Entry 5QZA (X-ray diffraction, 1.51 A resolution); this record covers chains A and B.

== Chain A ==
Name: Pre-mRNA-splicing factor 8
From: Saccharomyces cerevisiae (strain ATCC 204508 / S288c)
Notes: fragment: yPrp8 RNaseH
Reference sequence: P33334 (PRP8_YEAST); residue numbers follow UniProt; this construct covers 1836-2090
Chain sequence (258 residues; each row starts with the number of its first residue):
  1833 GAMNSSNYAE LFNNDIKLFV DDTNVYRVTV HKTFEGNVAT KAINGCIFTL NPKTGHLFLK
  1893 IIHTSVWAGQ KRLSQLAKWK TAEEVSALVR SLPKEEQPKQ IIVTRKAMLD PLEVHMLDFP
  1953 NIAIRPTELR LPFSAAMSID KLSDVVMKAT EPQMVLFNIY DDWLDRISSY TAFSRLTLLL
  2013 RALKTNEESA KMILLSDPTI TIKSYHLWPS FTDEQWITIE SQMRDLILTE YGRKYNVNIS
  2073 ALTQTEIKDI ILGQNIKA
Disordered / not traced: 2070-2090
Construct notes: expression tag (1833-1835)
Curated features (UniProtKB/Swiss-Prot):
  - mutagenesis: Asp1853 (D1853A: Alters protein folding. Severely impaired growth. Strongly reduced growth at 35 degrees Celsius; when associated with A-1854; D1853N: Reduced growth at 30 degrees Celsius ...), Asp1854 (D1854A: Reduced growth at 30 degrees Celsius. Strongly reduced growth at 16 degrees Celsius. Strongly reduced growth at 35 degrees Celsius; when associated with A-1853 ...), Thr1855 (T1855A: Reduced growth at 30 degrees Celsius. Strongly reduced growth at 16 degrees Celsius), Thr1936 (T1936A: Reduced growth at 30 degrees Celsius. Strongly reduced growth at 16 degrees Celsius), Arg1937 (R1937K: Severely impaired growth. Reduced growth at 30 degrees Celsius. Strongly reduced growth at 16 degrees Celsius)

== Chain B ==
Name: A1 cistron-splicing factor AAR2
From: Saccharomyces cerevisiae (strain ATCC 204508 / S288c)
Notes: fragment: GAMA - Aar2(1-152) - SSSSS - Aar2(171-317); engineered mutation(s): L153_D170delinsSSSSS
Reference sequence: P32357 (AAR2_YEAST); residue numbers follow UniProt; this construct covers 1-152, 171-317
Chain sequence (308 residues; row label = number of the first residue in the row; note: 13 numbers in that range are skipped by the numbering (no residue carries them; nothing is unmodelled there); numbers below 1 keep their minus sign (Gly-3 is residue -3)):
    -3 GAMAMNTVPF TSAPIEVTIG IDQYSFNVKE NQPFHGIKDI PIGHVHVIHF QHADNSSMRY
    57 GYWFDCRMGN FYIQYDPKDG LYKMMEERDG AKFENIVHNF KERQMMVSYP KIDEDDTWYN
   117 LTEFVQMDKI RKIVRKDENQ FSYVDSSMTT VQENEL
   166 SSSSSDPAHS LNYTVINFKS REAIRPGHEM EDFLDKSYYL NTVMLQGIFK NSSNYFGELQ
   226 FAFLNAMFFG NYGSSLQWHA MIELICSSAT VPKHMLDKLD EILYYQIKTL PEQYSDILLN
   286 ERVWNICLYS SFQKNSLHNT EKIMENKYPE LL
Disordered / not traced: -3 to 0, 166-169
Construct notes: expression tag (-3 to 0); linker (166-170)
Curated features (UniProtKB/Swiss-Prot):
  - region: Leu261 to Ile282 (Leucine-zipper)
  - modified residue: Ser253 (Phosphoserine), Thr274 (Phosphothreonine)
  - mutagenesis: Ser253 (S253A: No effect on interaction with PRP8; S253D/E: Disrupts interaction with PRP8)

== How chain A and chain B interact ==
Pairs across the interface - 17 pairs, chain A then chain B:
  Gln1907(A) - Met195(B)
  Gln1907(A) - Leu199(B)
  Leu1908(A) - Met195(B)  hydrophobic
  Trp1911(A) - Glu194(B)
  Trp1911(A) - Met195(B)  hydrophobic
  Trp1911(A) - Phe198(B)  hydrophobic
  Asp1942(A) - Lys184(B)  salt bridge
  Asp1942(A) - Phe198(B)
  Glu1945(A) - Lys184(B)  salt bridge
  Val1946(A) - Ile189(B)  hydrophobic
  Val1946(A) - Glu194(B)
  Val1946(A) - Phe198(B)  hydrophobic
  His1947(A) - Glu194(B)  salt bridge
  Leu1949(A) - Lys184(B)
  Leu1949(A) - Ser185(B)
  Leu1949(A) - Arg186(B)
  Asp1950(A) - Arg186(B)  salt bridge

== Overview ==
9 residues of chain A and 8 residues of chain B are in contact, with 4 salt bridges. Among the polar pairs are
Asp1942(A)-Lys184(B), Glu1945(A)-Lys184(B) and His1947(A)-Glu194(B). Curated annotation (UniProt) lists 5
mutagenesis sites on chain A; one mutagenesis site on chain B.
Chain A is Pre-mRNA-splicing factor 8 and chain B is A1 cistron-splicing factor AAR2, both from Saccharomyces
cerevisiae (strain ATCC 204508 / S288c); the structure, PanDDA analysis group deposition -- Auto-refined data
of Aar2/RNaseH for ground state model 25, was determined by X-ray diffraction together with 5QY1, 5QY2, 5QY3,
5QY4, 5QY5, 5QY6 and 128 further entries from the same study.
